9AVS - chains A and B of the 3 polymer chains in the assembly; structure by X-ray diffraction, 3.53 A resolution.

# Chain A (and B)
Name: Alpha-galactosidase A
Source organism: Homo sapiens
Notes: EC 3.2.1.22; chain B of this document is another copy of the same molecule, construct and numbering; everything in this record applies to it too
UniProt: P06280 (AGAL_HUMAN); numbering as in UniProt (aligned over 32-429)
Chain sequence (414 residues; numbered 32 to 445; the number before each row is that of its first residue):
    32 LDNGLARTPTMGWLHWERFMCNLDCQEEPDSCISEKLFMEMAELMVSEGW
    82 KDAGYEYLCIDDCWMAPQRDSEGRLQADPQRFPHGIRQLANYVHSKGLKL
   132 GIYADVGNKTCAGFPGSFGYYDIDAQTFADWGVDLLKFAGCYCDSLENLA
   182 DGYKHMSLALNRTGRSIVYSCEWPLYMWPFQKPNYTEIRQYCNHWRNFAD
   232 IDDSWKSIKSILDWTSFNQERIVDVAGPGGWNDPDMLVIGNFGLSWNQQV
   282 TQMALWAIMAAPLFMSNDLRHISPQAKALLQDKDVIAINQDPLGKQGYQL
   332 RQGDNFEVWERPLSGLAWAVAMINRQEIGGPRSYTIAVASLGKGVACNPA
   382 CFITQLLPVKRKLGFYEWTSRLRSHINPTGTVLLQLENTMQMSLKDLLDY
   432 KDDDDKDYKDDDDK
Not modelled in the structure: 427-445 (chain B: 428-445)
Differences from the reference sequence: engineered mutation Ala170 (Asp in P06280); expression tag (430-445)
Curated features (UniProtKB/Swiss-Prot):
  - active site: Asp231 (Proton donor)
  - binding site (substrate): Glu203 to Tyr207
  - glycosylation (N-linked (GlcNAc...) asparagine): Asn139, Asn192, Asn215
  - natural variant: Leu32 (L32P: In FD), Asp33 (D33G: In FD; uncertain significance), Asn34 (N34S: In FD), Gly35 (G35E: In FD; uncertain significance; G35R: In FD), Leu36 (L36W: In FD), Pro40 (P40L: In FD; P40S: In FD), Met42 (M42L: In FD; M42T: In FD; M42V: In FD), Gly43 (G43R: In FD), Leu45 to His46 (sequence variant, change not given here; In FD), Leu45 (L45P: In FD), His46 (H46P: In FD; H46R: In FD; H46Y: In FD), Trp47 (W47G: In FD; W47R: In FD), 139 further natural variant entries in UniProt
Cystine bridges: Cys52-Cys94, Cys56-Cys63, Cys142-Cys172, Cys202-Cys223, Cys378-Cys382
Covalent attachments: N-acetylglucosamine (NAG) linked to Asn139, Asn192, Asn215
From the paper describing this entry:
  - disease-associated variants - D175N, D244N: abolished catalytic activity (citing earlier work)

# Chain A / chain B interface
Residue-residue contacts (53; chain A residue first):
  Glu48(A) - Ile359(B)
  Glu48(A) - Gly360(B)  hydrogen bond (backbone-backbone)
  Arg49(A) - Gly360(B)
  Arg49(A) - Gly361(B)  hydrogen bond (backbone-backbone)
  Met51(A) - Gln357(B)
  Met51(A) - Ile359(B)  hydrophobic
  Met51(A) - Gly360(B)
  Glu59(A) - His406(B)  salt bridge
  Ile232(A) - Ile359(B)
  Asp233(A) - Glu358(B)
  Asp233(A) - Ile359(B)
  Asp234(A) - Glu358(B)  hydrogen bond (backbone-backbone)
  Ser235(A) - Glu358(B)
  Lys237(A) - Lys240(B)
  Phe273(A) - Ser276(B)  hydrogen bond (backbone-side chain)
  Phe273(A) - Asn278(B)
  Phe273(A) - Gly361(B)
  Phe273(A) - Pro362(B)
  Phe273(A) - Asn408(B)
  Phe273(A) - Pro409(B)
  Phe273(A) - Thr410(B)
  Gly274(A) - Ser276(B)
  Gly274(A) - Gln279(B)  hydrogen bond (backbone-side chain)
  Gly274(A) - Thr410(B)
  Leu275(A) - Ser276(B)
  Ser276(A) - Phe273(B)  hydrogen bond (side chain-backbone)
  Ser276(A) - Gly274(B)
  Ser276(A) - Leu275(B)
  Ser276(A) - Ser276(B)
  Asn278(A) - Phe273(B)  hydrogen bond (side chain-backbone)
  Gln279(A) - Gly274(B)  hydrogen bond (side chain-backbone)
  Gln357(A) - Met51(B)
  Glu358(A) - Asp233(B)
  Glu358(A) - Asp234(B)  hydrogen bond (backbone-backbone)
  Glu358(A) - Ser235(B)
  Ile359(A) - Glu48(B)
  Ile359(A) - Met51(B)  hydrophobic
  Ile359(A) - Ile232(B)
  Ile359(A) - Asp233(B)
  Gly360(A) - Glu48(B)  hydrogen bond (backbone-backbone)
  Gly360(A) - Arg49(B)
  Gly360(A) - Met51(B)
  Gly361(A) - Arg49(B)  hydrogen bond (backbone-backbone)
  Gly361(A) - Phe273(B)
  Pro362(A) - Arg49(B)
  Pro362(A) - Phe273(B)
  Ser364(A) - Glu59(B)
  Arg404(A) - Glu58(B)  salt bridge
  His406(A) - Glu59(B)  salt bridge
  Asn408(A) - Phe273(B)
  Pro409(A) - Phe273(B)
  Thr410(A) - Phe273(B)
  Thr410(A) - Gly274(B)
Other interface residues (no listed pair), chain A (28 interface residues in all): Lys240
Other interface residues (no listed pair), chain B (28 interface residues in all): Lys237, Ser364

# Summary
The chain A/chain B interface involves 28 residues from each chain, with 11 hydrogen bonds and 3 salt bridges.
Polar pairs include Glu59(A)-His406(B), Arg404(A)-Glu58(B) and Phe273(A)-Ser276(B). N-acetylglucosamine is
covalently linked to Asn139(A), Asn192(A) and Asn215(A). The paper reports that D175N and D244N of chain A
abolish catalytic activity.
Both chains are Alpha-galactosidase A (Homo sapiens). Entry 9AVS (Human alpha-galactosidase A in complex with
saposin B) was determined by X-ray diffraction (same publication as 9AXG).
